PDB entry 8TVW | electron microscopy, 3.60 A resolution | chains A and R of the 15 polymer chains in the assembly

== Chain A ==
Name: DNA-directed RNA polymerase II subunit RPB1
Source organism: Saccharomyces cerevisiae
Notes: EC 2.7.7.6
UniProtKB: P04050 (RPB1_YEAST); residue numbers follow UniProt; this construct covers 1-1733
Chain sequence (1733 residues; each row starts with the number of its first residue):
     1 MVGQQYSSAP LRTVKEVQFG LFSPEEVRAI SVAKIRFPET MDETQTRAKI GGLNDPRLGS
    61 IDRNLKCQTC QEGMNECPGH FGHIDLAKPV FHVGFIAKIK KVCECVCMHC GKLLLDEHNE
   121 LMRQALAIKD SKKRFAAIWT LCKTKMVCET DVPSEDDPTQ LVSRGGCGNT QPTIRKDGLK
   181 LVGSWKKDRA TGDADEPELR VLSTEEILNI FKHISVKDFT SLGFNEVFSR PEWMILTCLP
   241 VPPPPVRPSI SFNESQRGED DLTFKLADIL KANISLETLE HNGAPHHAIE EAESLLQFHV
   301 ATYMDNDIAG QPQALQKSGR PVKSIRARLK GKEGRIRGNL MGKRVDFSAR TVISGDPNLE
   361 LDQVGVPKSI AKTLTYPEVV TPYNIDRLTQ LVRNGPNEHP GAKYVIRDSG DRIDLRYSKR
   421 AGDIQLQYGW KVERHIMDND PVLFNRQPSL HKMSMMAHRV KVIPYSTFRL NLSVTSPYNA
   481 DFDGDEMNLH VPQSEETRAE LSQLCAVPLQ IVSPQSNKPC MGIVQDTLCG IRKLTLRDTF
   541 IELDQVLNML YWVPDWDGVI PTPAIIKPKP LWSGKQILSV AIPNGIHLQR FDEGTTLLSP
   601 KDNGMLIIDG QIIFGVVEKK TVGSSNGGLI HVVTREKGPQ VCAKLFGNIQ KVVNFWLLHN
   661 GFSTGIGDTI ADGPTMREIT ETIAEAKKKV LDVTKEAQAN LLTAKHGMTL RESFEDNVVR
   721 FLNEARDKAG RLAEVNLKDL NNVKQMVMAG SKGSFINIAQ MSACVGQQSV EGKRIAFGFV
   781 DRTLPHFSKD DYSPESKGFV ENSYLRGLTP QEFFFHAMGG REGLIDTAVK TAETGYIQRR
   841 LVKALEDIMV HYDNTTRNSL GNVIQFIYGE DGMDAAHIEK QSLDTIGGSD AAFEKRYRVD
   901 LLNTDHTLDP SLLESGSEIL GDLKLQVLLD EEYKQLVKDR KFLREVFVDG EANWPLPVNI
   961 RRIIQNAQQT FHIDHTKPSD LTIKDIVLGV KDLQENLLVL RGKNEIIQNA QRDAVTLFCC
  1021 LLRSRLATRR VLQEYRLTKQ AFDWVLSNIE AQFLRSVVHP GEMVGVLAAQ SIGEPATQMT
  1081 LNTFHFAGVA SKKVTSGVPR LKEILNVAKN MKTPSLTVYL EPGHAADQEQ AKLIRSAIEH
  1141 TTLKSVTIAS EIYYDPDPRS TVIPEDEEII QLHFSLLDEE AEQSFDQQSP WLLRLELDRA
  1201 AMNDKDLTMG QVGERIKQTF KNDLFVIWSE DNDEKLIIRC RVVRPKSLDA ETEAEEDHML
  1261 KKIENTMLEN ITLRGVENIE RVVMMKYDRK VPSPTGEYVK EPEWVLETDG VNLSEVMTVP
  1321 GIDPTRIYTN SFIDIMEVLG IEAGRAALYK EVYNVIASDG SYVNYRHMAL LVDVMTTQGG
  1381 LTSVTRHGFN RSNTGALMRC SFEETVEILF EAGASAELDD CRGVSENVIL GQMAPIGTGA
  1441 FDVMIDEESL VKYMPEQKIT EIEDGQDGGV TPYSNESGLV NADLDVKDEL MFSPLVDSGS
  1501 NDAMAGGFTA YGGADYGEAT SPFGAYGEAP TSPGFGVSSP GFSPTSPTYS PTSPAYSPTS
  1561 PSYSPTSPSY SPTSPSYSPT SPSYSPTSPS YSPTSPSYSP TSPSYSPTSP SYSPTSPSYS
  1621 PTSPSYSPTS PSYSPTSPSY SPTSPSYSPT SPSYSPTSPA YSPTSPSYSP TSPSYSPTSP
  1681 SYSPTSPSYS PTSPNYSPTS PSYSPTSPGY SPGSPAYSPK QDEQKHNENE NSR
Disordered / not traced: 1-7, 42-44, 188-198, 1079-1096, 1158-1187, 1221-1224, 1243-1256, 1455-1733
Ion coordination: Zn2+ site 1: Cys67, Cys77, His80; Zn2+ site 2: Cys107, Met108, Cys110, Cys167; Mg2+: Asp483, Asp485
Curated features (UniProtKB/Swiss-Prot):
  - region: Pro248 to Asp260 (Lid loop), Asn306 to Lys323 (Rudder loop), Pro810 to Glu822 (Bridging helix)
  - binding site (Zn(2+)): Cys67, Cys70, Cys77, His80, Cys107, Cys110, Cys148, Cys167
  - binding site (Mg(2+)): Asp481, Asp483, Asp485
  - modified residue: Thr1471 (Phosphothreonine)
  - cross-link (Glycyl lysine isopeptide (Lys-Gly)): Lys695 (interchain with G-Cter in ubiquitin), Lys1246 (interchain with G-Cter in ubiquitin), Lys1350 (interchain with G-Cter in ubiquitin)

== Chain R ==
Molecule: 10-nt RNA strand
Sequence (10 nucleotides; row label = number of the first residue in the row):
     1 AUCGAGAGGA

== How chain A and chain R interact ==
Residue-residue contacts (6):
  Phe252(A) with A1(R), base contact
  Arg320(A) with C3(R), hydrogen bond to the sugar
  Arg446(A) with A10(R), phosphate contact
  Asp485(A) with A10(R), phosphate contact
  Glu486(A) with G9(R), base contact; A10(R), hydrogen bond to the sugar
Interface residues without a listed pair, chain A (10 interface residues in all): Arg350, Gln447, Pro448, Asp483, Gly484
Interface residues without a listed pair, chain R (6 interface residues in all): U2, G4

== Overview ==
The interface between chain A and chain R involves 10 residues on one side and 6 on the other; the contacts
include 2 hydrogen bonds. Polar contacts include Arg320(A)-C3(R) and Glu486(A)-A10(R). Curated annotation
(UniProt) lists 8 Zn2+-binding residues and 3 Mg2+-binding residues on chain A.
Here chain A is DNA-directed RNA polymerase II subunit RPB1 (Saccharomyces cerevisiae) and chain R is a 10-nt
RNA strand. Entry 8TVW (Cryo-EM structure of CPD-stalled Pol II (conformation 1)) was determined by electron
microscopy, deposited together with 8TUG, 8TVP, 8TVQ, 8TVS, 8TVV, 8TVX and 8TVY.
